PDB entry 1IBM | X-ray diffraction, 3.31 A resolution | chains A and K of the 24 polymer chains in the assembly

[Chain A]
Molecule: 16S ribosomal RNA
Organism: Thermus thermophilus
Sequence (1522 nucleotides; row label = number of the first residue in the row; note: 42 numbers in that range are skipped by the numbering (no residue carries them; nothing is unmodelled there); a row labelled like 190A-190L holds insertion residues (190A, then the next letters in order); numbering starts at 0):
     0 UUUGUUGGAG AGUUUGAUCC UGGCUCAGGG UGAACGCUGG CGGCGUGCCU AAGACAUGCA
    60 AGUCGUGCGG G
    73 CCGCGGGGUU UU
    88 ACUCCG
    95 UGGUC
   101 AGCGGCGGAC GGGUGAGUAA CGCGUGGGU
  129A G
   130 ACCUACCCGG AAGAGGGGGA CAACCCGGGG AAACUCGGGC UAAUCCCCCA UGUGGACCCG
   190 C
190A-190L CCCUUGGGGUGU
   191 GUCCAAAGGG CUUU
   216 GCCCGCUUCC GGAUGGGCCC GCGUCCCAUC AGCUAGUUGG UGGGGUAAUG GCCCACCAAG
   276 GCGACGACGG GUAGCCGGUC UGAGAGGAUG GCCGGCCACA GGGGCACUGA GACACGGGCC
   336 CCACUCCUAC GGGAGGCAGC AGUUAGGAAU CUUCCGCAAU GGGCGCAAGC CUGACGGAGC
   396 GACGCCGCUU GGAGGAAGAA GCCCUUCGGG GUGUAAACUC CUGAA
   442 CCCGGGACGA AACCCCCGAC GA
   474 GGGGACUGAC GGUACCGGG
   494 GUAAUAGCGC CGGCCAACUC CGUGCCAGCA GCCGCGGUAA UACGGAGGGC GCGAGCGUUA
   554 CCCGGAUUCA CUGGGCGUAA AGGGCGUGUA GGCGGCCUGG GGCGUCCCAU GUGAAAGACC
   614 ACGGCUCAAC CGUGGGGGAG CGUGGGAUAC GCUCAGGCUA GACGGUGGGA GAGGGUGGUG
   674 GAAUUCCCGG AGUAGCGGUG AAAUGCGCAG AUACCGGGAG GAACGCCGAU GGCGAAGGCA
   734 GCCACCUGGU CCACCCGUGA CGCUGAGGCG CGAAAGCGUG GGGAGCAAAC CGGAUUAGAU
   794 ACCCGGGUAG UCCACGCCCU AAACGAUGCG CGCUAGGUCU CUGGGUCU
   848 CCUGGGGGCC GAAGCUAACG CGUUAAGCGC GCCGCCUGGG GAGUACGGCC GCAAGGCUGA
   908 AACUCAAAGG AAUUGACGGG GGCCCGCACA AGCGGUGGAG CAUGUGGUUU AAUUCGAAGC
   968 AACGCGAAGA ACCUUACCAG GCCUUGACAU GCUAGG
 1003A G
  1004 AACCCGGGUG AAAGCCUGGG GUGCCCC
1030A-1030D GCGA
  1031 GGGGAGCCCU AGCACAGGUG CUGCAUGGCC GUCGUCAGCU CGUGCCGUGA GGUGUUGGGU
  1091 UAAGUCCCGC AACGAGCGCA ACCCCCGCCG UUAGUUGCCA GCGGUUCGGC CGGGCACUCU
  1151 AACGGGACUG CCCGCGAAA
  1171 GCGGGAGGAA GGAGGGGACG ACGUCUGGUC AGCAUGGCCC UUACGGCCUG GGCGACACAC
  1231 GUGCUACAAU GCCCACUACA AAGCGAUGCC ACCCGGCAAC GGGGAGCUAA UCGCAAAAAG
  1291 GUGGGCCCAG UUCGGAUUGG GGUCUGCAAC CCGACCCCAU GAAGCCGGAA UCGCUAGUAA
  1351 UCGCGGAUCA G
 1361A C
  1362 CAUGCCGCGG UGAAUACGUU CCCGGGCCUU GUACACACCG CCCGUCACGC CAUGGGAGCG
  1422 GGCUCUACCC GAAGUCGCCG GG
  1446 AGCCUACGGG
  1459 CAGGCGCCGA GGGUAGGGCC CGUGACUGGG GCGAAGUCGU AACAAGGUAG CUGUACCGGA
  1519 AGGUGCGGCU GGAUCACCUC CUUUCU
Disordered / not traced: 0-4, 1535-1544
Ion coordination: Mg2+ site 1: U12, G22; Mg2+ site 2: U12, C526, G527; Mg2+ site 3: G15, U920; Mg2+ site 4 near G21 (its only coordinating residue here); Mg2+ site 5: G61, G105; Mg2+ site 6: G69, G70, U98; Mg2+ site 7: A109, G331; Mg2+ site 8: A116, G117, G289; Mg2+ site 9: C174, C175; Mg2+ site 10: G181, G183; Mg2+ site 11: U182, G183; Mg2+ site 12 near A195 (its only coordinating residue here); 64 more Mg2+ sites not listed

[Chain K]
Protein: 30S ribosomal protein S11
Organism: Thermus thermophilus
Amino-acid sequence (129 residues; row label = number of the first residue in the row):
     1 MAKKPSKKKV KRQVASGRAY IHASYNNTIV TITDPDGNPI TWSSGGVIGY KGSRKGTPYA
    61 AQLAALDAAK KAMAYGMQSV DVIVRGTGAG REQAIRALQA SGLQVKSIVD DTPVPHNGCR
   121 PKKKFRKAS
Disordered / not traced: 1-10

[Chain A / chain K interface]
Contacting residue pairs (75):
  G674(A) with His-116(K), base contact
  A675(A) with Val-114(K), hydrogen bond to the sugar; Pro-115(K), sugar contact; His-116(K), hydrogen bond to the base; Gly-118(K), base contact
  A676(A) with Pro-113(K), sugar contact; Val-114(K), sugar contact; Pro-115(K), sugar contact; Cys-119(K), base contact
  U677(A) with Cys-119(K), hydrogen bond to the base
  G683(A) with Asn-38(K), base contact; Pro-39(K), base contact
  A684(A) with Arg-12(K), phosphate contact; Asn-38(K), sugar contact; Pro-39(K), hydrogen bond to the sugar
  G685(A) with Pro-39(K), sugar contact; Ile-40(K), phosphate contact; Trp-42(K), sugar contact
  U686(A) with Trp-42(K), hydrogen bond to the sugar
  A687(A) with Trp-42(K), sugar contact; Lys-71(K), salt bridge to the phosphate
  G688(A) with Trp-42(K), sugar contact; Ser-44(K), hydrogen bond to the phosphate; Gly-46(K), phosphate contact; Val-47(K), phosphate contact
  C689(A) with Asn-27(K), hydrogen bond to the phosphate; Ser-44(K), hydrogen bond to the phosphate; Gly-46(K), hydrogen bond to the phosphate; Lys-55(K), salt bridge to the phosphate
  G690(A) with Asn-27(K), hydrogen bond to the phosphate; Lys-51(K), hydrogen bond to the base; Lys-55(K), hydrogen bond to the base
  G691(A) with Asn-26(K), hydrogen bond to the phosphate; Gly-52(K), base contact; Lys-55(K), hydrogen bond to the base
  U692(A) with Asn-26(K), hydrogen bond to the phosphate; Gly-52(K), base contact; Ser-53(K), hydrogen bond to the base; Lys-124(K), salt bridge to the phosphate
  A694(A) with Ser-53(K), hydrogen bond to the phosphate
  A695(A) with Lys-51(K), phosphate contact; Ser-53(K), hydrogen bond to the phosphate
  A696(A) with Lys-51(K), salt bridge to the phosphate
  A704(A) with Trp-42(K), base contact
  U705(A) with Ile-29(K), base contact
  A706(A) with Ile-29(K), sugar contact; Thr-31(K), hydrogen bond to the sugar
  C707(A) with Tyr-20(K), hydrogen bond to the phosphate; Gly-37(K), hydrogen bond to the sugar; Pro-39(K), base contact; Arg-85(K), salt bridge to the phosphate
  C708(A) with Tyr-20(K), hydrogen bond to the phosphate; Asp-36(K), sugar contact; Gly-37(K), sugar contact; Arg-85(K), salt bridge to the phosphate
  G714(A) with Cys-119(K), base contact
  A716(A) with Asn-117(K), hydrogen bond to the sugar; Gly-118(K), sugar contact
  C717(A) with His-116(K), phosphate contact; Asn-117(K), sugar contact
  G718(A) with His-116(K), stacking on the base; Asn-117(K), hydrogen bond to the phosphate
  G778(A) with Cys-119(K), sugar contact; Arg-120(K), hydrogen bond to the sugar
  C779(A) with Arg-120(K), sugar contact; Lys-122(K), phosphate contact
  A780(A) with Lys-122(K), phosphate contact; Lys-123(K), hydrogen bond to the phosphate
  C796(A) with Lys-123(K), salt bridge to the phosphate
  C797(A) with Lys-124(K), salt bridge to the phosphate
  G798(A) with Lys-122(K), salt bridge to the phosphate
  G1523(A) with Lys-123(K), salt bridge to the phosphate
  C1524(A) with Arg-120(K), salt bridge to the phosphate
  G1525(A) with Arg-120(K), salt bridge to the phosphate; Arg-126(K), salt bridge to the phosphate
Also at the interface, not in a pair above, chain A (38 interface residues in all): A715, A777, U1522
Also at the interface, not in a pair above, chain K (38 interface residues in all): His-22, Thr-33, Gly-45, Tyr-75, Pro-121

[Summary]
The chain A/chain K interface involves 38 residues from each chain; the contacts include 26 hydrogen bonds, 13
salt bridges and 1 aromatic stacking contact. Polar contacts include A675(A)/His-116(K), U677(A)/Cys-119(K)
and G690(A)/Lys-51(K). The Mg2+ site 1 is built by U12(A) and G22(A).
Here chain A is 16S ribosomal RNA and chain K is 30S ribosomal protein S11, both from Thermus thermophilus.
Entry 1IBM (Structure of the thermus thermophilus 30S ribosomal subunit in complex with a messenger RNA
fragment and ...) was determined by X-ray diffraction together with 1IBK and 1IBL from the same study.
